Entry 8VYS (electron microscopy, 3.06 A resolution); this record covers chains A and B of the 3 polymer chains in the assembly.

# Chain A
Protein: Serine/threonine-protein kinase B-raf
Organism: Homo sapiens
Notes: EC 2.7.11.1
Reference sequence: P15056 (BRAF_HUMAN); residue numbers follow UniProt; this construct covers 1-766
Amino-acid sequence (767 residues; numbered 0 to 766; the number before each row is that of its first residue; numbering starts at 0):
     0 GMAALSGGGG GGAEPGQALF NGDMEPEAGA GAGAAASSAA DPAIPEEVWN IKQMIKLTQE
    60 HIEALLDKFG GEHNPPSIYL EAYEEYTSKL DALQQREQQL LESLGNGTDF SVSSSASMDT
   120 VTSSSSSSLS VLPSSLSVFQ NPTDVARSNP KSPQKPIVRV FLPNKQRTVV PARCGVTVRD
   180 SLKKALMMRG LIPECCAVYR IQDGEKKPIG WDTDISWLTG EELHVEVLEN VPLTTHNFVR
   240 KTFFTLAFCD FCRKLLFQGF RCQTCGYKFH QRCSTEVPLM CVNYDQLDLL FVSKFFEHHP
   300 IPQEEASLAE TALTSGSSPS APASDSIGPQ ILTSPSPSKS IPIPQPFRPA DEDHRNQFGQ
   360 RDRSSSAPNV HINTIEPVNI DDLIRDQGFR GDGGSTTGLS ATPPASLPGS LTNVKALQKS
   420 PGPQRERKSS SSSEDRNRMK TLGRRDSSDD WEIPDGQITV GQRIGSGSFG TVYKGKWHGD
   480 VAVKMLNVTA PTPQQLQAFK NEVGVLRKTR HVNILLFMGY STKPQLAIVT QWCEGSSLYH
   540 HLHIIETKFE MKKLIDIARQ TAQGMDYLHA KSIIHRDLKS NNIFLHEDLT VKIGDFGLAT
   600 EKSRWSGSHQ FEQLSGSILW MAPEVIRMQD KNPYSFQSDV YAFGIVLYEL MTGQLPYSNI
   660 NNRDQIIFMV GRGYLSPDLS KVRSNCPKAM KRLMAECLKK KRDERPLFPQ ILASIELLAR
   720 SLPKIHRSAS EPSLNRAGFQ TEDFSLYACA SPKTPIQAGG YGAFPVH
Unresolved in the structure: 0-234, 282-359, 371-447, 602-614, 625-631, 657-674, 739-766
Modified / non-standard residues: Ser365 (phosphoserine; SEP); Ser729 (phosphoserine; SEP)
Construct notes: expression tag (0); conflict Lys551 (Ile in P15056); engineered mutation Glu600 (Val in P15056)
Residues lining bound ligands: A1AEN ((3S)-N-{3-[5-(2-cyclopropylpyrimidin-5-yl)-1H-pyrrolo[2,3-b]pyridine-3-carbonyl]-2,4-difluorophenyl}-3-fluoropyrrolidine-1-sulfonamide): Ile463, Val471, Ala481, Val482, Lys483, Leu514, Leu515, Phe516, Ile527, Thr529, Gln530, Trp531, Cys532, Ser535, Ser536, Phe583, Ile592, Gly593, Asp594, Phe595, Gly596, Leu597
UniProt features mapped onto this chain:
  - zinc finger: Thr234 to Cys280 (Phorbol-ester/DAG-type)
  - active site: Asp576 (Proton acceptor)
  - binding site (Zn(2+)): His235, Cys248, Cys251, Cys261, Cys264, His269, Cys272, Cys280
  - binding site (ATP): Ile463 to Val471, Lys483
  - site (Breakpoint for translocation to form KIAA1549-BRAF fusion protein): Asp380, Asp381, Met438, Lys439
  - modified residue: Ala2 (N-acetylalanine), Ser151 (Phosphoserine), Ser333 (Phosphoserine), Ser365 (Phosphoserine), Thr373 (Phosphothreonine), Thr396 (Phosphothreonine), Ser399 (Phosphoserine), Thr401 (Phosphothreonine), Ser446 (Phosphoserine), Ser447 (Phosphoserine), Arg671 (Omega-N-methylarginine), Ser729 (Phosphoserine), Ser750 (Phosphoserine), Thr753 (Phosphothreonine)
  - cross-link: Lys578 (Glycyl lysine isopeptide (Lys-Gly) (interchain with G-Cter in ubiquitin))
  - natural variant: Thr241 (T241M: In NS7; T241P: In CFC1 and LPRD3; T241R: In NS7), Thr244 (T244P: In CFC1), Leu245 (L245F: In CFC1), Ala246 (A246P: In CFC1), Gln257 (Q257R: In CFC1), Gln262 (Q262K: In CFC1), Glu275 (E275K: In CFC1), Arg462 (R462I: In CRC), Ile463 (I463S: In CRC), Gly464 (G464E: In CRC; G464V: In a colorectal cancer cell line), Gly466 (G466A: In melanoma; G466E: In melanoma; G466V: In LNCR), Ser467 (S467A: In CFC1), 19 further natural variant entries in UniProt
  - mutagenesis: Met53 (M53D: Reduces interaction with KSR1 and MAP2K1 and thus phosphorylation of MAP2K1), Lys88 (K88E: Reduces interaction with KSR1 and MAP2K1 and thus phosphorylation of MAP2K1), Lys483 (K483S: Reduces kinase activity with MAP2K1), Arg509 (R509H: Loss of MAP2K1-mediated-BRAF-KSR1 dimerization), Lys578 (K578R: Blocks EGF-induced ubiquitination and ERK activation), Ile666 (I666R: No effect on MAP2K1-mediated-BRAF-KSR1 dimerization, however loss of BRAF-mediated phosphorylation of MAP2K1), Arg671 (R671K: Increased kinase activity and stability in response to EGF treatment)

# Chain B
Protein: 14-3-3 protein zeta/delta
Organism: Homo sapiens
Reference sequence: P63104 (1433Z_HUMAN); residue numbers follow UniProt; this construct covers 2-245
Amino-acid sequence (244 residues; row label = number of the first residue in the row):
     2 DKNELVQKAK LAEQAERYDD MAACMKSVTE QGAELSNEER NLLSVAYKNV VGARRSSWRV
    62 VSSIEQKTEG AEKKQQMARE YREKIETELR DICNDVLSLL EKFLIPNASQ AESKVFYLKM
   122 KGDYYRYLAE VAAGDDKKGI VDQSQQAYQE AFEISKKEMQ PTHPIRLGLA LNFSVFYYEI
   182 LNSPEKACSL AKTAFDEAIA ELDTLSEESY KDSTLIMQLL RDNLTLWTSD TQGDEAEAGE
   242 GGEN
Unresolved in the structure: 71-72, 231-245

# Interface between chain A and chain B
Residue-residue contacts (32; chain A residue first):
  Arg239(A) - Gln15(B)
  Arg239(A) - Glu17(B)
  Thr241(A) - Glu17(B)
  Ser683(A) - Ser230(B)  hydrogen bond
  Pro722(A) - Arg60(B)
  Pro722(A) - Val61(B)
  Pro722(A) - Ser64(B)
  Lys723(A) - Ser57(B)
  Lys723(A) - Arg60(B)  hydrogen bond (backbone-side chain)
  Lys723(A) - Val61(B)
  Ser727(A) - Val176(B)
  Ser727(A) - Glu180(B)  hydrogen bond
  Ser727(A) - Asn224(B)
  Ala728(A) - Leu172(B)
  Ala728(A) - Val176(B)
  Ala728(A) - Leu220(B)  hydrophobic
  Ala728(A) - Asn224(B)  hydrogen bond (backbone-side chain)
  Ser729(A) - Arg56(B)
  Ser729(A) - Arg127(B)
  Ser729(A) - Tyr128(B)
  Ser729(A) - Leu172(B)
  Ser729(A) - Asn173(B)
  Ser729(A) - Leu220(B)
  Glu730(A) - Lys49(B)  hydrogen bond (backbone-side chain)
  Glu730(A) - Lys120(B)  salt bridge
  Glu730(A) - Gly169(B)
  Glu730(A) - Asn173(B)
  Pro731(A) - Leu216(B)  hydrophobic
  Leu733(A) - Asp213(B)
  Arg735(A) - Glu14(B)  salt bridge
  Arg735(A) - Asn42(B)
  Arg735(A) - Val46(B)
Interface residues without a listed pair, chain A (17 interface residues in all): Asn236, Lys240, Thr263, Arg726, Ser732
Interface residues without a listed pair, chain B (29 interface residues in all): Ala16, Pro165, Ile217, Leu227, Trp228

# Summary
The interface between chain A and chain B involves 17 residues on one side and 29 on the other, with 5
hydrogen bonds and 2 salt bridges. Polar contacts include Glu730(A)-Lys120(B), Arg735(A)-Glu14(B) and
Ser683(A)-Ser230(B). Ligands of chain A: compound A1AEN.
Here chain A is Serine/threonine-protein kinase B-raf and chain B is 14-3-3 protein zeta/delta, both from Homo
sapiens. Entry 8VYS (Cryo-EM Structure of the BRAF V600E monomer bound to PLX8394) was determined by electron
microscopy (same publication as 8VYO, 8VYP, 8VYQ, 8VYR and 8VYU).
